PDB entry 3PCC | X-ray diffraction, 1.98 A resolution | chains M and N of the 12 polymer chains in the assembly

Chain M (and N):
Molecule: Protocatechuate 3,4-dioxygenase
Organism: Pseudomonas putida
Notes: EC 1.13.11.3; chain N of this document is another copy of the same molecule, construct and numbering; everything in this record applies to it too
Reference sequence: P00437 (PCXB_PSEPU); residues 301-538 here correspond to UniProt positions 1-238 (UniProt number = residue number - 300)
Amino-acid sequence (238 residues; each row starts with the number of its first residue):
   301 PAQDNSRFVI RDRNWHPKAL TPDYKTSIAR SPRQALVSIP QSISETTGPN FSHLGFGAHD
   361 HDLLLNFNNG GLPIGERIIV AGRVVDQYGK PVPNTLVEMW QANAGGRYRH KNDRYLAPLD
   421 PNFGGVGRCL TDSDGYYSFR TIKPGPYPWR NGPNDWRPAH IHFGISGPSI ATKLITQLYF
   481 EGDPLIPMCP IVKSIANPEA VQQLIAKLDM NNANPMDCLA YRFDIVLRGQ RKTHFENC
Disordered / not traced: 368-370, 537-538
Glycans and other covalent adducts: beta-mercaptoethanol (BME) linked to Cys-429
Bound ions: Fe ion: Tyr-408, Tyr-447, His-460, His-462 (together with P-hydroxybenzoic acid)
Ligand contacts:
  - P-hydroxybenzoic acid (PHB), molecule 1: Leu-320, Pro-332, Arg-333
  - P-hydroxybenzoic acid (PHB), molecule 2: Leu-320, Pro-322, Ile-328, Arg-333
  - P-hydroxybenzoic acid (PHB), molecule 3: Tyr-324, Thr-326, Tyr-408, Tyr-447, Trp-449, Arg-457, His-460, His-462, Gln-477, Ile-491

Interface between chain M and chain N:
Residue-residue contacts - 12 pairs, chain M then chain N:
  Asp-323(M) with Asn-314(N); Lys-318(N), salt bridge
  Lys-325(M) with Ala-335(N); Leu-336(N), hydrogen bond (side chain-backbone); Ser-338(N), hydrogen bond
  Ile-328(M) with Arg-333(N); Ala-335(N), hydrophobic
  Asn-451(M) with Ser-338(N), hydrogen bond (backbone-side chain)
  Gly-452(M) with Ser-338(N)
  Pro-453(M) with Ile-310(N); Ser-338(N)
  Asn-454(M) with Ile-310(N)

Overview:
Chain M and chain N each contribute 7 residues to their interface, with 3 hydrogen bonds and 1 salt bridge.
Polar contacts include Asp-323(M)/Lys-318(N), Lys-325(M)/Leu-336(N) and Lys-325(M)/Ser-338(N). Bound to chain
M: 3 copies of P-hydroxybenzoic acid.
Chain M and chain N are both Protocatechuate 3,4-dioxygenase (Pseudomonas putida); the structure, Structure of
protocatechuate 3,4-dioxygenase complexed with 4-hydroxybenzoate, was determined by X-ray diffraction (same
publication as 3PCB, 3PCE, 3PCF, 3PCG, 3PCH and 3PCI).
